8Y0H - chain R; structure by electron microscopy, 3.53 A resolution.

# Chain R
Molecule: C-X-C chemokine receptor type 3
From: Homo sapiens
UniProt: P49682 (CXCR3_HUMAN); numbering as in UniProt (aligned over 2-368)
Amino-acid sequence (424 residues; numbered -55 to 368; the number before each row is that of its first residue; numbers below 1 keep their minus sign (Met-55 is residue -55)):
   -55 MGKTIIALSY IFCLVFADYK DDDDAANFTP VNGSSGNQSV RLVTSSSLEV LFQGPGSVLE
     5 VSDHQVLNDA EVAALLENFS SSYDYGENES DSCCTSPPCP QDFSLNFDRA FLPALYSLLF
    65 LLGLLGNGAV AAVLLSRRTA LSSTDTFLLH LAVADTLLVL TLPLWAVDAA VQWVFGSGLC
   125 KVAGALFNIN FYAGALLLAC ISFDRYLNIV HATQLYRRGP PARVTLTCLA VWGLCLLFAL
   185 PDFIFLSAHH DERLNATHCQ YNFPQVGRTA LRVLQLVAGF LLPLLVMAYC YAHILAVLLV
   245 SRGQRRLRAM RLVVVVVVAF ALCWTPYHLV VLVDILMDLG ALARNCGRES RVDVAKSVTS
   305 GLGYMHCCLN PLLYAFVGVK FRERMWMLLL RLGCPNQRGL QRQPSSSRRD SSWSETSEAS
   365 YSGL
Disordered / not traced: -55 to 56, 336-368
Differences from the reference sequence: initiating methionine (-55); expression tag (-54 to 1)
Disulfide bonds: Cys124-Cys203
Small-molecule neighbours: A1LW2 ([(1R,5S)-6,6-dimethyl-2-bicyclo[3.1.1]hept-2-enyl]methyl-[[4-(2-iodanylphenyl)phenyl]methyl]-dimethyl-azanium): Leu102, Thr105, Leu108, Trp109, Trp117, Gly128, Phe131, Phe135, Cys203, Cys267, Trp268, Tyr271, Ser304, Gly307, Tyr308
Curated features (UniProtKB/Swiss-Prot):
  - modified residue (Sulfotyrosine): Tyr27, Tyr29
  - glycosylation (N-linked (GlcNAc...) asparagine): Asn22, Asn32
  - mutagenesis: Glu4 (E4K: Does not affect binding to CXCL9, CXCL10 and CXCL11 or activation), Glu21 (E21K: Reduces slightly CXCL9-, CXCL10- and CXCL11-induced chemotaxis), Tyr27 to Tyr29 (Abolishes binding to CXCL10 and CXCL11 and CXCL9-, CXCL10- and CXCL11-induced chemotaxis), Tyr27 (Y27F: Reduces sulfation and CXCL9-, CXCL10- and CXCL11-induced chemotaxis. Abolishes binding to CXCL10 ...), Tyr29 (Y29F: Reduces sulfation, binding to CXCL10 and CXCL9-, CXCL10- and CXCL11-induced chemotaxis. Abolishes sulfation, binding to CXCL10 and CXCL11 and CXCL9-, CXCL10- and CXCL11-induced chemotaxis ...), Asp112 (D112A: Abolishes binding to CXCL10 and CXCL11. Reduces CXCL9-, CXCL10- and CXCL11-induced chemotaxis; D112K: Abolishes binding to CXCL10 and CXCL11 and CXCL10- and CXCL11-induced chemotaxis ...), Arg197 (R197A: Abolishes binding to CXCL10 and CXCL11 and CXCL9-, CXCL10- and CXCL11-induced chemotaxis. Reduces ligand-induced receptor internalization), Arg212 (R212A: Abolishes CXCL10-induced chemotaxis. Reduces CXCL9- and CXCL11-induced chemotaxis. Does not affect binding to CXCL10 and CXCL11), Arg216 (R216A: Reduces CXCL9-, CXCL10- and CXCL11-induced chemotaxis. Does not affect binding to CXCL10 and CXCL11 or receptor internalization), Asp278 (D278A: Abolishes binding to CXCL10 and CXCL11 and CXCL11-induced chemotaxis. Reduces CXCL9 and CXCL10-induced chemotaxis ...), Asp282 (D282A: Reduces binding to CXCL10 and CXCL9-, CXCL10- and CXCL11-induced chemotaxis. Abolishes binding to CXCL11 ...), Glu293 (E293A: Reduces binding to CXCL10 and CXCL9- and CXCL11-induced chemotaxis. Abolishes binding to CXCL11 and CXCL10-induced chemotaxis ...)
From the paper describing this entry:
  - binding site for A1LW2: Leu102, Phe131, Phe135, Trp268, Tyr271, Ser304, Tyr308
  - conformationally variable residues (side-chain flip): Trp109, Trp268
  - mutagenesis - Y271A: decreased signaling in response to A1LW2

# Summary
Ligands of chain R: compound A1LW2. From UniProt: 12 mutagenesis sites. From the paper: a binding site for
A1LW2 at Leu102, Phe131 and Phe135 among others; Y271A reduces signaling in response to A1LW2.
Chain R is C-X-C chemokine receptor type 3 (Homo sapiens); the structure, Structure of CXCR3 in complex with
VUF11418 (Receptor-ligand focused map), was determined by electron microscopy (same publication as 8XXY, 8XXZ,
8XYI, 8XYK and 8Y0N).
